Entry 3GTM (X-ray diffraction, 3.80 A resolution); this record covers chains A and M of the 14 polymer chains in the assembly.

[Chain A]
Name: DNA-directed RNA polymerase II subunit RPB1
Source organism: Saccharomyces cerevisiae (strain ATCC 204508 / S288c)
Notes: EC 2.7.7.6; fragment: DNA-directed RNA polymerase II largest subunit
UniProtKB: P04050 (RPB1_YEAST); residue numbers follow UniProt; this construct covers 1-1733
Sequence (1733 residues; numbered 1 to 1733; the number before each row is that of its first residue):
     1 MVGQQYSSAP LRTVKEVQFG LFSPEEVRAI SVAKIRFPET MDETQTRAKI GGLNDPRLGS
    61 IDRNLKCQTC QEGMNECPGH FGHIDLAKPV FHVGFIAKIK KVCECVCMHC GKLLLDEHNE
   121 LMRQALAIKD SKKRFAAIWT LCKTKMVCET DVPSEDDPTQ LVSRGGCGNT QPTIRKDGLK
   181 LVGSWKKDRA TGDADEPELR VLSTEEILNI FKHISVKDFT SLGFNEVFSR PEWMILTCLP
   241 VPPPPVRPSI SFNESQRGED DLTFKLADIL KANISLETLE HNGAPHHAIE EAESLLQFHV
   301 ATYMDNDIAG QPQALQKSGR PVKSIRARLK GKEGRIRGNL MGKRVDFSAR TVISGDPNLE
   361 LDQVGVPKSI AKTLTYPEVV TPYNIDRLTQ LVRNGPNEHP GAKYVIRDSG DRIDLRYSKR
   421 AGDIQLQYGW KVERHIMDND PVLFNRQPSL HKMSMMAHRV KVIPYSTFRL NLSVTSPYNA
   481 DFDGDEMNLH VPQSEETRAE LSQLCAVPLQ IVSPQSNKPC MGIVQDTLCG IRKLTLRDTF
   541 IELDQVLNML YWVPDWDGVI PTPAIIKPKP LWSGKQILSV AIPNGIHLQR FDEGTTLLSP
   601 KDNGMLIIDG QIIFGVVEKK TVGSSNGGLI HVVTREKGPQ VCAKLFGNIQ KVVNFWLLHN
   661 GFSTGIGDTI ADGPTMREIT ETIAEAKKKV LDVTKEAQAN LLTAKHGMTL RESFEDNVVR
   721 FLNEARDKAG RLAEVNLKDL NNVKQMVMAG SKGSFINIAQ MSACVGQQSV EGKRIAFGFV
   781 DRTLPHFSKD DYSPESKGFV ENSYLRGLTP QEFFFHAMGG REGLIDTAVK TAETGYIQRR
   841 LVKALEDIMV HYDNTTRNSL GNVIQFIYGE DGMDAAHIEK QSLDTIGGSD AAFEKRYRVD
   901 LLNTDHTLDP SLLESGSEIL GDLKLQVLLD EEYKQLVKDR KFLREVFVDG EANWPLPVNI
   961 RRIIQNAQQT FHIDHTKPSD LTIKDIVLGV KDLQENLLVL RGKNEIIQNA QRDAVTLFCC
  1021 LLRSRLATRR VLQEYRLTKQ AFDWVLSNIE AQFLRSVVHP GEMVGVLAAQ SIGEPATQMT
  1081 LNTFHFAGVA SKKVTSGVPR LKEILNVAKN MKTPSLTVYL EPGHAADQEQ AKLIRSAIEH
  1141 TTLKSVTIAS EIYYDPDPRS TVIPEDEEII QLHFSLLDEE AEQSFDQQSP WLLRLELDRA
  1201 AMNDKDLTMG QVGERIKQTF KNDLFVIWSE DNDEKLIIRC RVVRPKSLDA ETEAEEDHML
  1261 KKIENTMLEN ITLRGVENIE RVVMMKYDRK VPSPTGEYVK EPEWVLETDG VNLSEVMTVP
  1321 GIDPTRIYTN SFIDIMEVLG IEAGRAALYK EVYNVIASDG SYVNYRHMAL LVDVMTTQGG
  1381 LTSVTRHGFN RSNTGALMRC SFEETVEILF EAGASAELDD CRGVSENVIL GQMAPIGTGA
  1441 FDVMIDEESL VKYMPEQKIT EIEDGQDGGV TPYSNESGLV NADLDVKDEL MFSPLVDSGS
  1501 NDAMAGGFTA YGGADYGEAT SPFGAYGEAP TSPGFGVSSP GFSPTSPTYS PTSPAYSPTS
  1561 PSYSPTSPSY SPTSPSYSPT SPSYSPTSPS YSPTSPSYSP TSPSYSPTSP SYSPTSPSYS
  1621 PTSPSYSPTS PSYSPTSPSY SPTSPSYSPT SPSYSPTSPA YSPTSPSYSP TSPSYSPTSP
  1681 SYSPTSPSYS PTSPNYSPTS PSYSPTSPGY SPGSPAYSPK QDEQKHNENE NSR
Unresolved in the structure: 1, 187-194, 1177-1186, 1244-1253, 1456-1733
Swiss-Prot annotation at these positions:
  - region: Pro248 to Asp260 (Lid loop), Asn306 to Lys323 (Rudder loop), Pro810 to Glu822 (Bridging helix)
  - binding site (Zn(2+)): Cys67, Cys70, Cys77, His80, Cys107, Cys110, Cys148, Cys167
  - binding site (Mg(2+)): Asp481, Asp483, Asp485
  - modified residue: Thr1471 (Phosphothreonine)
  - cross-link (Glycyl lysine isopeptide (Lys-Gly)): Lys695 (interchain with G-Cter in ubiquitin), Lys1246 (interchain with G-Cter in ubiquitin), Lys1350 (interchain with G-Cter in ubiquitin)
  - natural variant: Ser1653 to Pro1659 (deletion: In strain: A364A)
  - mutagenesis: Lys1246 (K1246R: Impairs ubiquitination during transcription stress)

[Chain M]
Molecule: 13-nt RNA strand
Notes: fragment: RNA strand
Sequence (13 nucleotides; row label = number of the first residue in the row):
     1 AUCGAGAGGA UGC
Unresolved in the structure: 13

[Chain A / chain M interface]
Pairs across the interface (13):
  Ile250(A) with U2(M), sugar contact
  Phe252(A) with A1(M), base contact
  Arg320(A) with C3(M), hydrogen bond to the sugar
  Lys323(A) with C3(M), sugar contact
  Arg350(A) with G9(M), base contact
  Arg446(A) with A10(M), hydrogen bond to the sugar; U11(M), sugar contact
  Pro448(A) with U11(M), base contact
  Asn479(A) with U11(M), hydrogen bond to the sugar
  Asp481(A) with U11(M), phosphate contact
  Asp483(A) with U11(M), phosphate contact
  Asp485(A) with A10(M), hydrogen bond to the sugar
  Gln1078(A) with G12(M), phosphate contact

[Summary]
Chain A and chain M form an interface of 12 and 7 residues respectively; the contacts include 4 hydrogen
bonds. Among the polar pairs are Arg320(A)-C3(M), Arg446(A)-A10(M) and Asn479(A)-U11(M).
Chain A is DNA-directed RNA polymerase II subunit RPB1 (Saccharomyces cerevisiae (strain ATCC 204508 / S288c))
and chain M is a 13-nt RNA strand; the structure, Co-complex of Backtracked RNA polymerase II with TFIIS, was
determined by X-ray diffraction, deposited together with 3GTG, 3GTJ, 3GTK, 3GTL, 3GTO, 3GTP and 3GTQ.
